PDB entry 8VVI | electron microscopy, 2.80 A resolution | chains F and A of the 7 polymer chains in the assembly

[Chain F]
Name: MotA/TolQ/ExbB proton channel domain-containing protein
Source organism: Sulfuricurvum kujiense DSM 16994
UniProt: E4TXT5 (E4TXT5_SULKY); residues 1-378 here = UniProt positions 1-378
Amino-acid sequence (378 residues; each row starts with the number of its first residue):
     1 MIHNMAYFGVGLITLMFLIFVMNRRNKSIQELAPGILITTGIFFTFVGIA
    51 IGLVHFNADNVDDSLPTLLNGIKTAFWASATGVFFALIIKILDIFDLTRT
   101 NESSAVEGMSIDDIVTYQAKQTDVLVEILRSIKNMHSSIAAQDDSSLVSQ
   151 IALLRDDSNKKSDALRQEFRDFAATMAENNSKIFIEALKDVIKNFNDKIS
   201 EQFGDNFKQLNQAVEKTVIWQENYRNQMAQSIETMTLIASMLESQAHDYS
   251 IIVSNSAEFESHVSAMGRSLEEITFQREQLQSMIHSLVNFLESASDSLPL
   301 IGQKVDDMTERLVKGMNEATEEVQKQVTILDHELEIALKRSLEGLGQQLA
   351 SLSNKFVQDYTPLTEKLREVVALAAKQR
Not modelled in the structure: 100-378

[Chain A]
Name: Motility protein B-like N-terminal domain-containing protein
Source organism: Sulfuricurvum kujiense DSM 16994
UniProt: E4TXT6 (E4TXT6_SULKY); residues 1-238 here = UniProt positions 1-238
Amino-acid sequence (277 residues; each row starts with the number of its first residue):
     1 MSSLPQKKHHHKEDYWISLSDMMTSLMMLFLLISVIYMIKVQDSVKVPQI
    51 YKETTQGLNHALKKEFDKDLMKWGAVIDKDLTVRFQQPDILFATGSSALT
   101 PRFKEILDDFFIRYLKIMMSKPFINNIEEIRIEGHTSSMWEGESDRGKAY
   151 FKNMTLSQERTRATLEYIMTSDKINLTGEQKEWLMRHFSAIGFSSGHPLT
   201 NKGTYLVDGESEDSQLSQRVEFRVRTNIERKVADIVEKENLYFQGQFGSW
   251 SHPQFEKGGGSGGGSGGGSWSHPQFEK
Not modelled in the structure: 1-9, 248-277
Sequence notes: expression tag (239-277)

[Chain F / chain A interface]
Pairs across the interface (35):
  E31(F) - H10(A)
  E31(F) - K12(A)
  L32(F) - K12(A)
  P34(F) - D14(A)
  G35(F) - I17(A)
  I38(F) - I17(A)
  I38(F) - S18(A)
  I38(F) - D21(A)
  T39(F) - I17(A)
  I42(F) - I17(A)
  I42(F) - D21(A)
  T45(F) - D21(A)  hydrogen bond
  T45(F) - T24(A)
  T45(F) - S25(A)  hydrogen bond
  F46(F) - T24(A)
  I49(F) - M27(A)  hydrophobic
  I49(F) - M28(A)  hydrophobic
  V61(F) - V35(A)  hydrophobic
  V61(F) - I39(A)
  D62(F) - I39(A)
  L65(F) - L32(A)  hydrophobic
  L65(F) - I36(A)  hydrophobic
  L65(F) - I39(A)  hydrophobic
  L68(F) - L32(A)  hydrophobic
  L68(F) - V35(A)  hydrophobic
  L69(F) - L32(A)  hydrophobic
  G71(F) - M28(A)
  I72(F) - M28(A)  hydrophobic
  I72(F) - L29(A)
  I72(F) - L32(A)  hydrophobic
  A75(F) - M28(A)  hydrophobic
  F76(F) - S25(A)
  S79(F) - D21(A)  hydrogen bond
  S79(F) - S25(A)
  K90(F) - D14(A)  salt bridge
Other interface residues (no listed pair), chain F (26 interface residues in all): G41, G48, L53, F56, V83
Other interface residues (no listed pair), chain A (21 interface residues in all): S20, M22, L26, L31, M38, Q42

[Overview]
The interface between chain F and chain A involves 26 residues on one side and 21 on the other; the contacts
include 3 hydrogen bonds and 1 salt bridge. Among the polar pairs are K90(F)-D14(A), T45(F)-D21(A) and
T45(F)-S25(A).
Here chain F is MotA/TolQ/ExbB proton channel domain-containing protein and chain A is Motility protein B-like
N-terminal domain-containing protein, both from Sulfuricurvum kujiense DSM 16994. Entry 8VVI (Cryo-EM
structure of a type II ZorAB complex from Sulfuricurvum kujiense) was determined by electron microscopy
together with 8VVN from the same study.
